1LEC - chain A; structure by X-ray diffraction, 2.00 A resolution.

Chain A:
Molecule: West-central african legume lectin IV
Organism: Griffonia simplicifolia
UniProt: P24146 (LEC4_GRISI); residue numbers follow UniProt; this construct covers 2-243
Amino-acid sequence (243 residues; numbered 1 to 243; the number before each row is that of its first residue):
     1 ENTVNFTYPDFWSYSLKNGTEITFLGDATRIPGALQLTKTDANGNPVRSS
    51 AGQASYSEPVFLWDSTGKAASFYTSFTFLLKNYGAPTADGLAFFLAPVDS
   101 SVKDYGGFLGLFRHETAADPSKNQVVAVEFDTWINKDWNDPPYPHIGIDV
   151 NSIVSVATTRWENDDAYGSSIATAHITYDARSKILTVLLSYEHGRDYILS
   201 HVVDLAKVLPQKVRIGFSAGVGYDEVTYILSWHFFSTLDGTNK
Modified residues: Glu1 (pyroglutamic acid; PCA)
Glycans and other covalent adducts: glycan linked to Asn18
Bound ions: Mn2+: Glu129, Asp131, Asp140, His145; Ca2+: Asp131, Trp133, Asn135, Asp140
UniProt features mapped onto this chain:
  - binding site (Mn(2+)): Glu129, Asp131, Asp140, His145
  - binding site (Ca(2+)): Asp131, Trp133, Asn135, Asp140
  - glycosylation (N-linked (GlcNAc...) asparagine): Asn5, Asn18

Summary:
Covalently linked N-acetylglucosamine: at Asn18. The Mn2+ site is built by Glu129, Asp131, Asp140 and His145.
The Ca2+ site is built by Asp131, Trp133, Asn135 and Asp140. From UniProt: 4 Mn2+-binding residues and 4
Ca2+-binding residues.
Chain A is West-central african legume lectin IV (Griffonia simplicifolia); the structure, Structures of the
lectin IV of griffonia simplicifolia and its complex with the lewis B human ..., was determined by X-ray
diffraction, deposited together with 1GSL and 1LED.
